Entry 8QHD (electron microscopy, 3.60 A resolution); this record covers chains D and C of the 6 polymer chains in the assembly.

[Chain D (and C)]
Protein: RNA-directed RNA polymerase L
From: Hantaan virus 76-118
Notes: chain C of this document is another copy of the same molecule, construct and numbering; everything in this record applies to it too
Reference sequence: P23456 (L_HANTV); residue numbers follow UniProt; this construct covers 1-2151
Amino-acid sequence (2173 residues; row label = number of the first residue in the row; numbers below 1 keep their minus sign (Met-21 is residue -21)):
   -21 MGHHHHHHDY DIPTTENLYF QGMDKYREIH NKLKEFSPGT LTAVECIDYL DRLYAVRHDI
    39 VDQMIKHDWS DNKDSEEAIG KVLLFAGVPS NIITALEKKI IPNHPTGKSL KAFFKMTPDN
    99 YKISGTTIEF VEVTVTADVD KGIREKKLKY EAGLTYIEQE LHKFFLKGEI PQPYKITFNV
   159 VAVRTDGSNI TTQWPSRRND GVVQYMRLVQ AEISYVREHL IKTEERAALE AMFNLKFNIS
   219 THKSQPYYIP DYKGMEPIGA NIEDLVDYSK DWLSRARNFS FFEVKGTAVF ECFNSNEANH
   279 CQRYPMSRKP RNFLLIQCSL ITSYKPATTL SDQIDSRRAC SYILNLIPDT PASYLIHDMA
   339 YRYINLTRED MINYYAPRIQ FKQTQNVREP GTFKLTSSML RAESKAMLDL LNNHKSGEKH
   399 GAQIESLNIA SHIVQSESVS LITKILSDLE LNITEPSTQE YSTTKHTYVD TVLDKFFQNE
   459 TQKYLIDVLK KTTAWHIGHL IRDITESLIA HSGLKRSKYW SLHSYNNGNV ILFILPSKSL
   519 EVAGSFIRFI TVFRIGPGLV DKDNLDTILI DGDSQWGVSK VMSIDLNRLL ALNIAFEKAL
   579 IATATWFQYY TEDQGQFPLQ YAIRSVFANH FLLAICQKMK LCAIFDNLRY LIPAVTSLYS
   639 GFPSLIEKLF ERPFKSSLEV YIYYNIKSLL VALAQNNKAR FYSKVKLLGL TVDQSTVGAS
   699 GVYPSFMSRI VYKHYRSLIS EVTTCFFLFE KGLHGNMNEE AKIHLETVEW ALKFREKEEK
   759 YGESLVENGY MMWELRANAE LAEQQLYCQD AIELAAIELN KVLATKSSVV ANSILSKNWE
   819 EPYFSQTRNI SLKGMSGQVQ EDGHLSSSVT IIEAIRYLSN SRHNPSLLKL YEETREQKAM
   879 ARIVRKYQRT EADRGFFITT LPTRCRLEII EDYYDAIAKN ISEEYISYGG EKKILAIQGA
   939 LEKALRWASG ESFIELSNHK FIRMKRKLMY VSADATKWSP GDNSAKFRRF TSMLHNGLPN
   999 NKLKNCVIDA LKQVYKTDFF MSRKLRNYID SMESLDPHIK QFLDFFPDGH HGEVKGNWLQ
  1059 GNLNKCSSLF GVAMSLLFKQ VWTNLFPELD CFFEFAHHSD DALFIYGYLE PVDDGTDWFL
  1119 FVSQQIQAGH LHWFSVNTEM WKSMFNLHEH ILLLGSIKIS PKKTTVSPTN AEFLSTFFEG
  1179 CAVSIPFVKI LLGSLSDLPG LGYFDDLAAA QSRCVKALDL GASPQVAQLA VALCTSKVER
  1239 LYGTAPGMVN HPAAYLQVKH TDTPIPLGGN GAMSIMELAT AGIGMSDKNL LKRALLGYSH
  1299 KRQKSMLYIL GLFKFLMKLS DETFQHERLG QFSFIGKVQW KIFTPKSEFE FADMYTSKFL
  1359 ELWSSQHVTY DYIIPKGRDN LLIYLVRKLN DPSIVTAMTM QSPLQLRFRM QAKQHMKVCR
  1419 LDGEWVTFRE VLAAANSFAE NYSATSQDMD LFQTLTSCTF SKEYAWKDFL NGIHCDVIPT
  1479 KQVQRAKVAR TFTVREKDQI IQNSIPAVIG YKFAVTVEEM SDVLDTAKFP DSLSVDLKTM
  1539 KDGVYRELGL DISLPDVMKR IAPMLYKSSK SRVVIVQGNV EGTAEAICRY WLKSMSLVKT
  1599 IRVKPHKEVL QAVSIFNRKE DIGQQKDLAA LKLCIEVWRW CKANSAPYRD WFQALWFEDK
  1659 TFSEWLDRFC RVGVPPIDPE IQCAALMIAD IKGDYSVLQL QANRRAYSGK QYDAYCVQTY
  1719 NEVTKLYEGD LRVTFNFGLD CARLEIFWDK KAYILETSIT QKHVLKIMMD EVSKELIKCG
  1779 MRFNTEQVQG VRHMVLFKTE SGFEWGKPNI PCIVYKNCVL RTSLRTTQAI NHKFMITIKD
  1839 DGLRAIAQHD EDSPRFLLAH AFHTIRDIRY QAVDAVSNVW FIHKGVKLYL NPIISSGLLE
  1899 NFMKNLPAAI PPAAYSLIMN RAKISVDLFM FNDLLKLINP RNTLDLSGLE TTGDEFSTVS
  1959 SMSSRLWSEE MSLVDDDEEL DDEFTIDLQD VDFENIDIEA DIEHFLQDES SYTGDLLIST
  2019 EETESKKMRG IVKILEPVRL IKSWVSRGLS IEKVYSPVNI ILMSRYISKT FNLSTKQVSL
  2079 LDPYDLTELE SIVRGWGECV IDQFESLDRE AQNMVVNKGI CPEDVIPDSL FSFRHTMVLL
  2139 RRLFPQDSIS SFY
Unresolved in the structure: -21 to 0, 217-225, 392-400, 433-448, 696-698, 1824-1829, 1950-2027 (chain C: -21 to 0, 217-223, 392-400, 433-448, 696-699, 886-892, 1341-1344, 1492-1498, 1607-1620, 1824-1829, 1950-2027)
Sequence notes: initiating methionine (-21); expression tag (-20 to 0)
Reported in the primary citation:
  - self-association interface (contacts with another copy of this molecule): Ile2118 to Glu2121, Phe2131 to Leu2141

[Interface between chain D and chain C]
Residue-residue contacts (127):
  Pro16(D) with Asp2122(C)
  Gly17(D) with Asp2122(C)
  Thr163(D) with Arg2107(C)
  Asp164(D) with Arg2107(C), salt bridge
  Arg185(D) with Asn2111(C); Asn2115(C)
  Leu186(D) with Asn2115(C)
  Gln188(D) with Glu2108(C), hydrogen bond; Asn2111(C)
  Ala189(D) with Asn2111(C); Met2112(C), hydrophobic; Asn2115(C); Lys2116(C)
  Glu190(D) with Lys2116(C), salt bridge
  Ser192(D) with Glu2108(C); Met2112(C)
  Tyr193(D) with Met2112(C); Lys2116(C); Gly2117(C)
  Arg195(D) with Val2056(C); Glu2108(C), salt bridge
  Glu196(D) with Ser2054(C), hydrogen bond; Val2056(C); Asn2057(C), hydrogen bond (backbone-side chain)
  His197(D) with Ile2118(C); Cys2119(C); Asp2122(C); Val2123(C)
  Thr201(D) with Ile2124(C); Ser2127(C)
  Arg204(D) with Val2052(C); Ser2054(C), hydrogen bond; Asn2057(C); Ile2124(C), hydrogen bond (side chain-backbone)
  Ala205(D) with Val2052(C), hydrophobic
  Glu208(D) with Val2052(C); Tyr2053(C)
  Gln358(D) with Gln1785(C)
  Ser1297(D) with Gln1451(C)
  His1298(D) with Leu1294(C); Gln1451(C)
  Arg1300(D) with Glu1545(C), hydrogen bond (side chain-backbone); Leu1546(C)
  Lys1356(D) with Pro1905(C)
  Phe1357(D) with Ser2044(C); Arg2045(C)
  Leu1360(D) with Ala1907(C); Leu2047(C), hydrophobic
  Gln1364(D) with Leu2047(C), hydrogen bond (side chain-backbone); Ser2048(C); Ile2049(C)
  His1365(D) with Gly2046(C)
  Glu1428(D) with Glu1798(C)
  Thr1443(D) with Tyr1543(C)
  Ser1444(D) with Tyr1543(C), hydrogen bond (backbone-side chain); Gly1547(C)
  Gln1445(D) with Tyr1543(C), hydrogen bond
  Val1513(D) with Val2052(C)
  Thr1514(D) with Glu2050(C)
  Glu1798(D) with Ala1431(C); Ala1432(C); Ser1435(C)
  Asn1807(D) with Gln1255(C)
  Ile1808(D) with Gln1255(C); Asn1434(C)
  Pro1905(D) with Lys1356(C), hydrogen bond (backbone-side chain)
  Ala1906(D) with Lys1356(C)
  Ala1907(D) with Phe1357(C), hydrophobic; Leu1360(C), hydrophobic
  Ser2044(D) with Phe1357(C)
  Arg2045(D) with Phe1357(C)
  Leu2047(D) with Phe1357(C), hydrophobic; Leu1360(C), hydrophobic; Gln1364(C)
  Ile2049(D) with Gln1364(C)
  Val2052(D) with Arg204(C); Ala205(C), hydrophobic; Glu208(C)
  Ser2054(D) with Glu196(C), hydrogen bond
  Pro2055(D) with Glu196(C)
  Val2056(D) with Glu196(C), hydrogen bond (backbone-side chain)
  Asn2057(D) with Glu196(C), hydrogen bond (side chain-backbone)
  Leu2060(D) with Phe2150(C), hydrophobic
  Arg2063(D) with Phe2150(C); Tyr2151(C)
  Lys2067(D) with Ser2149(C), hydrogen bond (side chain-backbone); Phe2150(C), hydrogen bond (side chain-backbone)
  Asp2106(D) with Tyr2151(C)
  Arg2107(D) with Asp164(C), salt bridge
  Glu2108(D) with Gln188(C), hydrogen bond; Ser192(C)
  Gln2110(D) with Tyr2151(C), hydrogen bond
  Asn2111(D) with Arg185(C), hydrogen bond (side chain-backbone); Gln188(C), hydrogen bond; Ala189(C)
  Met2112(D) with Ser192(C); Tyr193(C)
  Val2113(D) with Ser2146(C); Phe2150(C), hydrophobic
  Val2114(D) with Asp2145(C); Ile2147(C), hydrophobic
  Asn2115(D) with Ala189(C)
  Lys2116(D) with Glu190(C)
  Ile2118(D) with Tyr193(C), hydrophobic; Ser2146(C), hydrogen bond (backbone-side chain)
  Cys2119(D) with Arg2132(C), hydrogen bond
  Glu2121(D) with Arg2132(C), salt bridge
  Asp2122(D) with Pro16(C); His197(C), salt bridge; Arg2132(C), salt bridge
  Val2123(D) with His197(C)
  Ile2124(D) with Thr201(C); Arg204(C)
  Arg2139(D) with Glu2121(C), salt bridge
  Ser2146(D) with Val2113(C); Gly2117(C); Ile2118(C), hydrogen bond (side chain-backbone)
  Ile2147(D) with Val2113(C); Val2114(C), hydrophobic
  Ser2149(D) with Lys2067(C), hydrogen bond (backbone-side chain); Ile2118(C)
  Phe2150(D) with Arg2063(C); Lys2067(C); Val2113(C), hydrophobic; Ile2118(C); Cys2119(C); Pro2120(C), hydrophobic
Interface residues without a listed pair, chain D (84 interface residues in all): Tyr1253, Tyr1296, Trp1361, Ala1442, Val1515, Glu1516, Asn1899, Gly2046, Ser2048, Gly2117, Ser2127, Tyr2151
Interface residues without a listed pair, chain C (81 interface residues in all): His8, Leu186, Glu1428, Ser1455, Arg1544, Ile1808, Ala1906, Pro2055, Gln2110, Ser2148

[Overview]
The interface between chain D and chain C involves 84 residues on one side and 81 on the other, with 23
hydrogen bonds and 8 salt bridges. Polar pairs include Asp164(D)-Arg2107(C), Glu190(D)-Lys2116(C) and
Arg195(D)-Glu2108(C). From the paper: a self-association interface involving Ile2118(D) and Phe2131(D).
Chain D and chain C are both RNA-directed RNA polymerase L (Hantaan virus 76-118); the structure, Hantaan
virus polymerase in hexameric state, was determined by electron microscopy (same publication as 8QE5, 8QGT,
8QGU and 8QH3).
